PDB entry 4K3I | X-ray diffraction, 2.00 A resolution | chains C and D of the 6 polymer chains in the assembly

[Chain C]
Name: Methylamine dehydrogenase light chain
Organism: Paracoccus denitrificans
Notes: EC 1.4.9.1
UniProt: P22619 (DHML_PARDE); residues 1-131 here correspond to UniProt positions 58-188 (UniProt number = residue number + 57)
Amino-acid sequence (137 residues; row label = number of the first residue in the row):
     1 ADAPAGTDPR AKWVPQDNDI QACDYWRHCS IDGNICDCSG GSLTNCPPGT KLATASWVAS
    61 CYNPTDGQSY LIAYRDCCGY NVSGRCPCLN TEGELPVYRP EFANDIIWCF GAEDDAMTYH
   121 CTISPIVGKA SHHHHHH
Disordered / not traced: 1-6, 132-137
Differences from the reference sequence: expression tag (132-137)
Modified positions: Trp57 (6,7-dihydroxy-l-tryptophan; TOQ)
Disulfide bonds: Cys23-Cys88, Cys29-Cys61, Cys36-Cys121, Cys38-Cys86, Cys46-Cys77, Cys78-Cys109
Covalent attachments: covalent link Trp57-Trp108
Reported in the primary citation:
  - post-translational modification sites: Trp108

[Chain D]
Name: Methylamine dehydrogenase heavy chain
Organism: Paracoccus denitrificans
Notes: EC 1.4.99.3
UniProt: A1BB97 (A1BB97_PARDP); residues 2-386 here correspond to UniProt positions 33-417 (UniProt number = residue number + 31)
Amino-acid sequence (385 residues; row label = number of the first residue in the row):
     2 DAPEAETQAQ ETQGQAAARA AAADLAAGQD DEPRILEAPA PDARRVYVND PAHFAAVTQQ
    62 FVIDGEAGRV IGMIDGGFLP NPVVADDGSF IAHASTVFSR IARGERTDYV EVFDPVTLLP
   122 TADIELPDAP RFLVGTYPWM TSLTPDGKTL LFYQFSPAPA VGVVDLEGKA FKRMLDVPDC
   182 YHIFPTAPDT FFMHCRDGSL AKVAFGTEGT PEITHTEVFH PEDEFLINHP AYSQKAGRLV
   242 WPTYTGKIHQ IDLSSGDAKF LPAVEALTEA ERADGWRPGG WQQVAYHRAL DRIYLLVDQR
   302 DEWRHKTASR FVVVLDAKTG ERLAKFEMGH EIDSINVSQD EKPLLYALST GDKTLYIHDA
   362 ESGEELRSVN QLGHGPQVIT TADMG
Disordered / not traced: 2-10
Disulfide bonds: Cys181-Cys196

[Interface between chain C and chain D]
Pairs across the interface (80; chain C residue first):
  Pro9(C) - Arg305(D)  hydrogen bond (backbone-side chain)
  Pro9(C) - Thr308(D)
  Arg10(C) - Asp299(D)  salt bridge
  Arg10(C) - Gln300(D)
  Arg10(C) - Arg301(D)
  Arg10(C) - Asp302(D)  hydrogen bond (backbone-backbone)
  Arg10(C) - Arg305(D)
  Arg10(C) - Thr308(D)
  Arg10(C) - Ala309(D)  hydrogen bond (side chain-backbone)
  Arg10(C) - Arg311(D)
  Arg10(C) - Glu332(D)  salt bridge
  Ala11(C) - Arg305(D)
  Lys12(C) - Asp302(D)
  Trp13(C) - Arg305(D)
  Asp32(C) - Phe55(D)
  Gly79(C) - Ala103(D)
  Gly79(C) - Arg104(D)
  Tyr80(C) - Ala103(D)
  Asn81(C) - Ala56(D)
  Asn81(C) - Ala57(D)  hydrogen bond (side chain-backbone)
  Asn81(C) - Ala103(D)
  Val82(C) - His54(D)
  Val82(C) - Phe55(D)
  Val82(C) - Ala56(D)  hydrophobic
  Asn90(C) - Arg305(D)  hydrogen bond
  Thr91(C) - Trp304(D)  hydrogen bond (side chain-backbone)
  Thr91(C) - His306(D)
  Thr91(C) - Lys307(D)
  Glu92(C) - Trp304(D)
  Gly93(C) - Trp304(D)
  Glu94(C) - Tyr245(D)  hydrogen bond (backbone-side chain)
  Glu94(C) - Trp304(D)
  Glu94(C) - His306(D)  salt bridge
  Glu94(C) - Lys307(D)  salt bridge
  Leu95(C) - Phe226(D)  hydrophobic
  Leu95(C) - Tyr245(D)
  Pro96(C) - Phe226(D)
  Pro96(C) - Leu227(D)
  Pro96(C) - Asn229(D)
  Pro96(C) - Tyr245(D)
  Val97(C) - Tyr138(D)  hydrophobic
  Val97(C) - Met141(D)  hydrophobic
  Val97(C) - Tyr182(D)
  Val97(C) - His183(D)
  Val97(C) - Asn229(D)  hydrogen bond (backbone-side chain)
  Tyr98(C) - Tyr182(D)  hydrophobic
  Tyr98(C) - His195(D)
  Tyr98(C) - Arg197(D)
  Tyr98(C) - His221(D)
  Tyr98(C) - Glu225(D)  hydrogen bond (side chain-backbone)
  Tyr98(C) - Phe226(D)
  Tyr98(C) - Leu227(D)  hydrogen bond (side chain-backbone)
  Arg99(C) - Arg197(D)
  Arg99(C) - Glu223(D)  salt bridge
  Arg99(C) - Phe226(D)
  Pro100(C) - Phe156(D)  hydrophobic
  Pro100(C) - Tyr182(D)
  Glu101(C) - Arg197(D)  salt bridge
  Asn104(C) - Lys307(D)  hydrogen bond
  Asp105(C) - Val135(D)
  Asp105(C) - Gly136(D)  hydrogen bond (backbone-backbone)
  Asp105(C) - Tyr138(D)  hydrogen bond
  Asp105(C) - Asn229(D)  hydrogen bond
  Asp105(C) - Trp282(D)
  Asp105(C) - Lys307(D)  salt bridge
  Ile106(C) - Phe133(D)  hydrophobic
  Ile106(C) - Val135(D)
  Ile107(C) - Phe55(D)  hydrophobic
  Ile107(C) - Leu80(D)  hydrophobic
  Ile107(C) - Leu134(D)  hydrogen bond (backbone-backbone)
  Trp108(C) - Phe156(D)  hydrophobic
  Phe110(C) - Ser157(D)
  Met117(C) - Phe79(D)
  Met117(C) - Arg107(D)
  Met117(C) - Leu134(D)  hydrophobic
  Thr118(C) - Phe79(D)
  Thr118(C) - Phe99(D)
  Thr118(C) - Ala103(D)  hydrogen bond (side chain-backbone)
  Tyr119(C) - Phe55(D)  hydrophobic
  Tyr119(C) - Phe79(D)
Also at the interface, not in a pair above, chain C (33 interface residues in all): Gly33, Leu89
Also at the interface, not in a pair above, chain D (43 interface residues in all): Ser310

[Summary]
The interface between chain C and chain D involves 33 residues on one side and 43 on the other; the contacts
include 16 hydrogen bonds and 7 salt bridges. Among the polar pairs are Arg10(C)-Asp299(D), Arg10(C)-Glu332(D)
and Glu94(C)-His306(D). From the paper: a modification site at Trp108(C).
Here chain C is Methylamine dehydrogenase light chain and chain D is Methylamine dehydrogenase heavy chain,
both from Paracoccus denitrificans. Entry 4K3I (Crystal Structure of the Quinol Form of Methylamine
Dehydrogenase in Complex with the Diferrous Form of ...) was determined by X-ray diffraction.
